9BFT - chains A and B of the 3 polymer chains in the assembly; structure by electron microscopy, 2.44 A resolution.

# Chain A (and B)
Molecule: Multidrug efflux pump subunit AcrB
Organism: Escherichia coli K-12
Notes: chain B of this document is another copy of the same molecule, construct and numbering; everything in this record applies to it too
UniProtKB: P31224 (ACRB_ECOLI); residue numbers follow UniProt; this construct covers 1-1049
Amino-acid sequence (1049 residues; row label = number of the first residue in the row):
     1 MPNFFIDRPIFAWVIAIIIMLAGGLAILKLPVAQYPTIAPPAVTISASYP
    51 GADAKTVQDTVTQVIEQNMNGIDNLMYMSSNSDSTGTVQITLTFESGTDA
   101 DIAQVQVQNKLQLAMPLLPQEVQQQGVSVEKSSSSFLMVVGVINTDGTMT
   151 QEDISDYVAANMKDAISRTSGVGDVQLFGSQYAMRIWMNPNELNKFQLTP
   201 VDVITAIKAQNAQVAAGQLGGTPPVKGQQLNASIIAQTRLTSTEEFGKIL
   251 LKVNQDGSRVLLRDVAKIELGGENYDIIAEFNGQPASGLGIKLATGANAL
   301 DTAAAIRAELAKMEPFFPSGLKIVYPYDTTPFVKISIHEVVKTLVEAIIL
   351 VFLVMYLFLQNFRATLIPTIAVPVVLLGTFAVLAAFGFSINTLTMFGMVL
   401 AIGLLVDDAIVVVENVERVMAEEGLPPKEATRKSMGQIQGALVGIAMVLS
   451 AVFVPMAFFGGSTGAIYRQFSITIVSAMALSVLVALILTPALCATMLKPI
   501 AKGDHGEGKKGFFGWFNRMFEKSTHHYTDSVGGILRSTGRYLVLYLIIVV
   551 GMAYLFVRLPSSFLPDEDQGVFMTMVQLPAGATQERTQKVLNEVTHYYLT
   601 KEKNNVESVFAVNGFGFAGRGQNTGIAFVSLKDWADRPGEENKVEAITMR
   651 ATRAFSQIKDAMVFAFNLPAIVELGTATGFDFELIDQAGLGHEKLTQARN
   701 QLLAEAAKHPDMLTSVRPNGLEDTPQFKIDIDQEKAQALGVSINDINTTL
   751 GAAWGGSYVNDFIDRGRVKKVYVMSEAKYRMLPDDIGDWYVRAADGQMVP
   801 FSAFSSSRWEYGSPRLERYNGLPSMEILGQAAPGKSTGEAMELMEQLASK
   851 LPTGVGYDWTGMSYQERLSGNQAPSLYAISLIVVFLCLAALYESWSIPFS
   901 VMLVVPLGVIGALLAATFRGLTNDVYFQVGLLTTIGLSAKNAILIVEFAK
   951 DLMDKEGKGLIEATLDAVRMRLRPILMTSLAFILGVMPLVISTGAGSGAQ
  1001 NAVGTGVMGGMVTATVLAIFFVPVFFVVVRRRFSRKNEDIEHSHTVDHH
Disordered / not traced: 1035-1049 (chain B: 1034-1049)
Curated features (UniProtKB/Swiss-Prot):
  - mutagenesis: His526 (H526Y: Partially restores chloramphenicol resistance to an AcrZ G30R mutant)
Small-molecule neighbours:
  - 1,2-Distearoyl-sn-glycerophosphoethanolamine (3PE): Val452, Phe556, Leu559, Ser561, Pro874, Ser875, Tyr877, Ala878, Leu881, Val884, Val905, Asn923, Gln928, Leu931, Leu932, Ile935, Ala939
  - A1AOF ((2S)-1-{[(1R,5R)-3-azabicyclo[3.1.0]hexan-6-yl]amino}-3-(3,5-dichlorophenoxy)propan-2-ol): Phe136, Val139, Leu177, Phe178, Gly179, Ile277, Ala279, Pro326, Tyr327, Phe610, Val612, Phe615, Phe628
Reported in the primary citation:
  - binding site for A1AOF: Phe136, Val139, Leu177, Phe178, Ile277, Ala279, Tyr327, Phe610, Val612, Phe615, Phe628

# Interface between chain A and chain B
Contacting residue pairs (131):
  Tyr49(A) - Gln213(B)
  Tyr49(A) - Ala215(B)  hydrophobic
  Pro50(A) - Ala215(B)
  Gly51(A) - Ala215(B)
  Gly51(A) - Ala216(B)  hydrogen bond (backbone-backbone)
  Gly51(A) - Gly217(B)  hydrogen bond (backbone-backbone)
  Ala52(A) - Ala215(B)
  Asp53(A) - Ile235(B)
  Thr56(A) - Gln213(B)
  Asp59(A) - Gln213(B)
  Asp59(A) - Arg239(B)  hydrogen bond (backbone-side chain)
  Asp59(A) - Ile763(B)
  Asp59(A) - Val768(B)
  Thr60(A) - Arg239(B)
  Gln63(A) - Gly766(B)  hydrogen bond (side chain-backbone)
  Gln63(A) - Arg767(B)
  Gln63(A) - Val768(B)  hydrogen bond (side chain-backbone)
  Gln67(A) - Asp164(B)
  Gln67(A) - Arg767(B)
  Gln67(A) - Val768(B)
  Met69(A) - Arg168(B)
  Asn70(A) - Asp164(B)
  Asn70(A) - Ser167(B)
  Gly71(A) - Ser167(B)
  Asp73(A) - Asp101(B)
  Asp73(A) - Lys131(B)  salt bridge
  Asp73(A) - Ser170(B)
  Asn74(A) - Ser170(B)  hydrogen bond (backbone-side chain)
  Met78(A) - Arg168(B)
  Ser84(A) - Gln218(B)
  Ser84(A) - Ser233(B)
  Val105(A) - Val105(B)  hydrophobic
  Gln106(A) - Asp101(B)  hydrogen bond
  Asn109(A) - Gln108(B)  hydrogen bond (backbone-side chain)
  Lys110(A) - Val129(B)  hydrogen bond (side chain-backbone)
  Gln112(A) - Gln112(B)  hydrogen bond
  Leu113(A) - Gln108(B)
  Leu113(A) - Val127(B)
  Pro116(A) - Gln124(B)
  Leu117(A) - Gln123(B)
  Leu117(A) - Gln124(B)
  Trp187(A) - Pro223(B)  hydrophobic
  Tyr275(A) - Thr222(B)  hydrogen bond (backbone-side chain)
  Tyr275(A) - Pro223(B)  hydrophobic
  Asp276(A) - Thr222(B)  hydrogen bond
  Gly581(A) - Gln229(B)
  Gly581(A) - Leu230(B)
  Gly581(A) - Asn231(B)  hydrogen bond (backbone-backbone)
  Ala582(A) - Asn231(B)
  Thr583(A) - Gln228(B)  hydrogen bond (side chain-backbone)
  Thr583(A) - Gln229(B)
  Thr583(A) - Leu230(B)
  Thr583(A) - Asn231(B)
  Gln584(A) - Thr222(B)
  Gln584(A) - Pro224(B)
  Glu585(A) - Lys226(B)
  Glu585(A) - Gly227(B)  hydrogen bond (side chain-backbone)
  Glu585(A) - Gln228(B)
  Arg586(A) - Gln229(B)  hydrogen bond (side chain-backbone)
  Gln622(A) - Gly220(B)  hydrogen bond (side chain-backbone)
  Gln622(A) - Gly221(B)
  Gln622(A) - Thr222(B)
  Gln622(A) - Asn231(B)  hydrogen bond
  Gln687(A) - Phe316(B)
  Gly689(A) - Arg765(B)
  Pro725(A) - Ala232(B)
  Gln726(A) - Ser233(B)
  Gln726(A) - Ile235(B)
  Phe727(A) - Leu219(B)  hydrophobic
  Phe727(A) - Ser233(B)  hydrogen bond (backbone-backbone)
  Phe727(A) - Ile234(B)
  Phe727(A) - Ile235(B)  hydrogen bond (backbone-backbone)
  Lys728(A) - Ile235(B)
  Lys728(A) - Ala236(B)
  Ile729(A) - Ile234(B)  hydrophobic
  Ile729(A) - Ile235(B)  hydrogen bond (backbone-backbone)
  Ile729(A) - Ala236(B)
  Gln733(A) - Ala209(B)  hydrogen bond (side chain-backbone)
  Gln733(A) - Gln210(B)
  Gln733(A) - Gln237(B)  hydrogen bond
  Glu734(A) - Leu250(B)
  Glu734(A) - Arg259(B)  salt bridge
  Gln737(A) - Leu250(B)
  Asn747(A) - Val214(B)
  Leu750(A) - Ala216(B)
  Gly751(A) - Ala215(B)
  Gly751(A) - Ala216(B)
  Trp754(A) - Ala216(B)
  Trp754(A) - Gly217(B)
  Trp754(A) - Gln218(B)
  Trp754(A) - Leu219(B)  hydrophobic
  Trp754(A) - Ile234(B)  hydrophobic
  Gly755(A) - Ala216(B)
  Gly755(A) - Gly217(B)
  Met774(A) - Thr222(B)
  Ala777(A) - Pro223(B)
  Ala777(A) - Val225(B)
  Lys778(A) - Val225(B)
  Arg780(A) - Gln218(B)
  Arg780(A) - Gly220(B)  hydrogen bond (backbone-backbone)
  Arg780(A) - Gly221(B)  hydrogen bond (side chain-backbone)
  Arg780(A) - Thr222(B)
  Arg780(A) - Pro223(B)  hydrogen bond (side chain-backbone)
  Met781(A) - Leu219(B)
  Met781(A) - Gly220(B)  hydrogen bond (backbone-backbone)
  Met781(A) - Gly221(B)
  Met781(A) - Pro224(B)  hydrophobic
  Met781(A) - Val225(B)
  Met781(A) - Gln228(B)  hydrogen bond (backbone-side chain)
  Leu782(A) - Leu219(B)
  Pro783(A) - Leu219(B)  hydrophobic
  Trp809(A) - Leu219(B)  hydrophobic
  Trp809(A) - Leu230(B)  hydrophobic
  Trp809(A) - Ala232(B)  hydrophobic
  Asn820(A) - Arg168(B)  hydrogen bond (backbone-side chain)
  Val855(A) - Phe316(B)
  Gly856(A) - Phe316(B)
  Ile879(A) - Leu25(B)  hydrophobic
  Ile882(A) - Leu21(B)  hydrophobic
  Leu886(A) - Val14(B)
  Leu886(A) - Ile17(B)  hydrophobic
  Leu886(A) - Leu21(B)  hydrophobic
  Ala889(A) - Ile10(B)
  Ala890(A) - Val14(B)  hydrophobic
  Glu893(A) - Arg8(B)
  Glu893(A) - Pro9(B)
  Glu893(A) - Ile10(B)  hydrogen bond (side chain-backbone)
  Glu893(A) - Phe11(B)
  Ser894(A) - Ile10(B)
  Trp895(A) - Ile10(B)
  Trp895(A) - Trp13(B)  hydrophobic
Interface residues without a listed pair, chain A (78 interface residues in all): Lys55, Leu75, Ile102, Ile743, Glu810, Arg818, Gly821, Gly854, Asp858
Interface residues without a listed pair, chain B (68 interface residues in all): Asp7, Ile18, Ile102, Gln104, Leu111, Met115, Ser128, Asn161, Val172, Lys312

# In short
78 residues of chain A face 68 of chain B across their interface, with 30 hydrogen bonds and 2 salt bridges.
Polar contacts include Asp73(A)-Lys131(B), Glu734(A)-Arg259(B) and Asp59(A)-Arg239(B). Bound to chain A:
1,2-Distearoyl-sn-glycerophosphoethanolamine and compound A1AOF. The paper reports a binding site for A1AOF at
Phe136(A), Val139(A) and Leu177(A) among others.
Both chains are Multidrug efflux pump subunit AcrB (Escherichia coli K-12). Entry 9BFT (Cryo-EM co-structure
of AcrB with CU244) was determined by electron microscopy together with 9BFH, 9BFM, 9BFN and 6OR2 from the
same study.
